Entry 8KG8 (electron microscopy, 4.23 A resolution (low resolution: residue-level contacts below are approximate; hydrogen-bond / salt-bridge calls are withheld)); this record covers chains 2 and I of the 18 polymer chains in the assembly.

[Chain 2]
Name: DNA replication licensing factor MCM2
Source organism: Saccharomyces cerevisiae S288C
Notes: EC 3.6.4.12
UniProtKB: P29469 (MCM2_YEAST); residues 1-868 here = UniProt positions 1-868
Sequence (868 residues; row label = number of the first residue in the row):
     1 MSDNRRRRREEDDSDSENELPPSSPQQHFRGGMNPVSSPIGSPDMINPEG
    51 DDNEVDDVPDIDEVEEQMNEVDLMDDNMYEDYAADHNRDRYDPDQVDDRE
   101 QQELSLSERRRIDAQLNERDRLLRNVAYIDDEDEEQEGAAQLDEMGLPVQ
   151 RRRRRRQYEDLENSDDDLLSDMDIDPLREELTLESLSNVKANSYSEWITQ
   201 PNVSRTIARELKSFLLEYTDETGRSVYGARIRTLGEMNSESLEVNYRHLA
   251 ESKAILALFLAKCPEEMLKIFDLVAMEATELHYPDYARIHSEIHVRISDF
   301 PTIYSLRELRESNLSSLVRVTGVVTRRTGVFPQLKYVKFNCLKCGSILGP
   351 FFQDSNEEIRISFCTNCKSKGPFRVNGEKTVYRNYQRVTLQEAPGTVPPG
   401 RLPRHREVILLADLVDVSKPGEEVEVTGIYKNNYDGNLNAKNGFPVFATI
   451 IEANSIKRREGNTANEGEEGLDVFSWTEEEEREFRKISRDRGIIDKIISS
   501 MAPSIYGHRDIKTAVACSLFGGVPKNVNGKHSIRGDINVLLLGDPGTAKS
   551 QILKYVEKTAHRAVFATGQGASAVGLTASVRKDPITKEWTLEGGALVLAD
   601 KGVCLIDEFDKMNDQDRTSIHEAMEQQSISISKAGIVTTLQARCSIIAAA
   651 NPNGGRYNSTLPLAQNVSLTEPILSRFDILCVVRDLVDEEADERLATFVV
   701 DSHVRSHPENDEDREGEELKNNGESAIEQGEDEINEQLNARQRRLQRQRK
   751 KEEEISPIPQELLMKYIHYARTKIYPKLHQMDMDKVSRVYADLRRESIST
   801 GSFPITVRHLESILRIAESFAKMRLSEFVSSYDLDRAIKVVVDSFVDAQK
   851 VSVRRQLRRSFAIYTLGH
Unresolved in the structure: 1-179, 711-737
Bound ions: Zn2+: Cys341, Cys344, Cys364; Mg2+: Ser550 (together with ADP)
Residues lining bound ligands:
  - ADP (adenosine-5'-diphosphate): Ser504, Ile505, Tyr506, His508, Asp544, Pro545, Gly546, Thr547, Ala548, Lys549, Ser550, Gln551, Leu695, Val699
  - ATP-gamma-S (AGS; phosphothiophosphoric acid-adenylate ester): His531, Glu625, Gln626, Arg676, Val807, Arg808, Glu811
Curated features (UniProtKB/Swiss-Prot):
  - zinc finger: Cys341 to Cys367 (C4-type)
  - motif: Ser675 to Asp678 (Arginine finger)
  - binding site (ATP): Gly543 to Ser550
  - modified residue (Phosphoserine): Ser14, Ser16, Ser23, Ser164, Ser170
  - natural variant: Glu392 (E392K: In allele MCM2-1)
  - mutagenesis: Cys364 (C364Y/F/S/H: Loss of activity), Cys367 (C367Y/F/S/H: Loss of activity), Lys549 (K549A: Reduces MCM2-7 complex helicase activity. Abolishes MCM2-7 complex helicase activity; when associated with MCM5 A-422. Reduces MCM2-7 complex helicase activity; when associated with MCM3 A-415), Arg676 (R676A: Loss of MCM2-7 complex helicase activity)

[Chain I]
Molecule: 71-nt DNA strand
Sequence (71 nucleotides; row label = number of the first residue in the row):
     1 TAGAGTAGGAAGTGATGGTAAGTGATTAGAGAATTGGAGAGTGTGTTTTT
    51 TTTTTTTTTTTTTTTTTTTTT
Unresolved in the structure: 1-40, 61-71

[Interface between chain 2 and chain I]
Pairs across the interface (12; chain 2 residue first):
  Ser572(2) with DT58(I)
  Val574(2) with DT57(I); DT58(I)
  Val580(2) with DT56(I); DT57(I)
  Lys582(2) with DT54(I)
  Trp589(2) with DT55(I); DT56(I)
  Lys633(2) with DT56(I); DT57(I)
  Ala634(2) with DT55(I); DT56(I)
Also at the interface, not in a pair above, chain 2 (8 interface residues in all): Ser579

[In short]
Chain 2 and chain I form an interface of 8 and 5 residues respectively. Chain 2 binds ADP and ATP-gamma-S.
Cys341(2), Cys344(2) and Cys364(2) coordinate Zn2+. UniProt lists 8 ATP-binding residues and 4 mutagenesis
sites on chain 2.
Here chain 2 is DNA replication licensing factor MCM2 (Saccharomyces cerevisiae S288C) and chain I is a 71-nt
DNA strand. Entry 8KG8 (Yeast replisome in state II) was determined by electron microscopy, deposited together
with 8W7S, 8KG6, 8KG9 and 8W7M.
